6LTS - chains B and D of the 8 polymer chains in the assembly; structure by X-ray diffraction, 3.45 A resolution.

== Chain B ==
Molecule: DNA-directed RNA polymerase subunit alpha
Organism: Thermus thermophilus HB8
Notes: EC 2.7.7.6
UniProtKB: Q5SHR6 (RPOA_THET8); residue numbers follow UniProt; this construct covers 1-315
Amino-acid sequence (315 residues; each row starts with the number of its first residue):
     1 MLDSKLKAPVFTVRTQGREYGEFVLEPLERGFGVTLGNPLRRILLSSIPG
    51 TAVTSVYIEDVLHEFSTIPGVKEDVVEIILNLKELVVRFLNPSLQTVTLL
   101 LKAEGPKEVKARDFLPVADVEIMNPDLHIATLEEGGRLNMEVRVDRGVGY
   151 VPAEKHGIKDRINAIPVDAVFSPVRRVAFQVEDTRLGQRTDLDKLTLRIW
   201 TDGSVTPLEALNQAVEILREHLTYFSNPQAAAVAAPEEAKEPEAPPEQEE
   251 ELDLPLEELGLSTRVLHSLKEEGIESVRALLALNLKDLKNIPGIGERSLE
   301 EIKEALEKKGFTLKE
Disordered / not traced: 1-6, 229-315
Metal / ion sites: Mg2+: D183, D193

== Chain D ==
Molecule: DNA-directed RNA polymerase subunit beta'
Organism: Thermus thermophilus HB8
Notes: EC 2.7.7.6
UniProtKB: Q8RQE8 (RPOC_THET8); numbering as in UniProt (aligned over 1-1524)
Amino-acid sequence (1524 residues; numbered 1 to 1524; the number before each row is that of its first residue):
     1 MKKEVRKVRIALASPEKIRSWSYGEVEKPETINYRTLKPERDGLFDERIF
    51 GPIKDYECACGKYKRQRFEGKVCERCGVEVTKSIVRRYRMGHIELATPAA
   101 HIWFVKDVPSKIGTLLDLSATELEQVLYFSKYIVLDPKGAILNGVPVEKR
   151 QLLTDEEYRELRYGKQETYPLPPGVDALVKDGEEVVKGQELAPGVVSRLD
   201 GVALYRFPRRVRVEYVKKERAGLRLPLAAWVEKEAYKPGEILAELPEPYL
   251 FRAEEEGVVELKELEEGAFLVLRREDEPVATYFLPVGMTPLVVHGEIVEK
   301 GQPLAEAKGLLRMPRQVRAAQVEAEEEGETVYLTLFLEWTEPKDYRVQPH
   351 MNVVVPEGARVEAGDKIVAAIDPEEEVIAEAEGVVHLHEPASILVVKARV
   401 YPFEDDVEVSTGDRVAPGDVLADGGKVKSDVYGRVEVDLVRNVVRVVESY
   451 DIDARMGAEAIQQLLKELDLEALEKELLEEMKHPSRARRAKARKRLEVVR
   501 AFLDSGNRPEWMILEAVPVLPPDLRPMVQVDGGRFATSDLNDLYRRLINR
   551 NNRLKKLLAQGAPEIIIRNEKRMLQEAVDALLDNGRRGAPVTNPGSDRPL
   601 RSLTDILSGKQGRFRQNLLGKRVDYSGRSVIVVGPQLKLHQCGLPKRMAL
   651 ELFKPFLLKKMEEKGIAPNVKAARRMLERQRDIKDEVWDALEEVIHGKVV
   701 LLNRAPTLHRLGIQAFQPVLVEGQSIQLHPLVCEAFNADFDGDQMAVHVP
   751 LSSFAQAEARIQMLSAHNLLSPASGEPLAKPSRDIILGLYYITQVRKEKK
   801 GAGLEFATPEEALAAHERGEVALNAPIKVAGRETSVGRLKYVFANPDEAL
   851 LAVAHGIVDLQDVVTVRYMGKRLETSPGRILFARIVAEAVEDEKVAWELI
   901 QLDVPQEKNSLKDLVYQAFLRLGMEKTARLLDALKYYGFTFSTTSGITIG
   951 IDDAVIPEEKKQYLEEADRKLLQIEQAYEMGFLTDRERYDQILQLWTETT
  1001 EKVTQAVFKNFEENYPFNPLYVMAQSGARGNPQQIRQLCGLRGLMQKPSG
  1051 ETFEVPVRSSFREGLTVLEYFISSHGARKGGADTALRTADSGYLTRKLVD
  1101 VTHEIVVREADCGTTNYISVPLFQPDEVTRSLRLRKRADIEAGLYGRVLA
  1151 REVEVLGVRLEEGRYLSMDDVHLLIKAAEAGEIQEVPVRSPLTCQTRYGV
  1201 CQKCYGYDLSMARPVSIGEAVGIVAAQSIGEPGTQLTMRTFHTGGVAGAA
  1251 DITQGLPRVIELFEARRPKAKAVISEIDGVVRIEETEEKLSVFVESEGFS
  1301 KEYKLPKEARLLVKDGDYVEAGQPLTRGAIDPHQLLEAKGPEAVERYLVE
  1351 EIQKVYRAQGVKLHDKHIEIVVRQMMKYVEVTDPGDSRLLEGQVLEKWDV
  1401 EALNERLIAEGKTPVAWKPLLMGVTKSALSTKSWLSAASFQNTTHVLTEA
  1451 AIAGKKDELIGLKENVILGRLIPAGTGSDFVRFTQVVDQKTLKAIEEARK
  1501 EAVEAKERPAARRGVKREQPGKQA
Disordered / not traced: 1-2, 1238-1251, 1503-1524
Metal / ion sites: Zn2+ site 1: C58, C60, C73, C76; Mg2+ site 1: D739, D741, D743; Mg2+ site 2 near K840 (its only coordinating residue here); Mg2+ site 3: W897, I900; Zn2+ site 2: C1112, C1194, C1201, C1204

== Chain B / chain D interface ==
Pairs across the interface (37; chain B residue first):
  L45(B) with H855(D)
  S46(B) with H855(D)
  H63(B) with E810(D), salt bridge
  F65(B) with P809(D), hydrophobic
  D74(B) with R872(D), salt bridge
  V76(B) with V842(D), hydrophobic
  E77(B) with R867(D), salt bridge; R872(D), salt bridge
  L80(B) with V842(D); A844(D); R867(D)
  N81(B) with R867(D)
  K83(B) with V842(D), hydrogen bond (side chain-backbone); E848(D), salt bridge
  E84(B) with A844(D); N845(D), hydrogen bond; R867(D), salt bridge
  G149(B) with H855(D)
  Y150(B) with F843(D); E848(D), hydrogen bond; A852(D), hydrophobic; H855(D); I857(D), hydrophobic
  P152(B) with I857(D), hydrophobic
  E154(B) with K840(D), salt bridge
  V170(B) with E848(D); L851(D), hydrophobic
  R175(B) with D847(D)
  R176(B) with R884(D); E888(D), salt bridge
  Q180(B) with Y936(D)
  R185(B) with D689(D), salt bridge; E692(D), salt bridge
  Q188(B) with D685(D); E722(D)
  T190(B) with E722(D), hydrogen bond
  R198(B) with E888(D), salt bridge
Interface residues without a listed pair, chain B (26 interface residues in all): D168, S172, F179
Interface residues without a listed pair, chain D (25 interface residues in all): L813, L839, A854

== In short ==
26 residues of chain B and 25 residues of chain D are in contact, with 4 hydrogen bonds and 11 salt bridges.
Polar pairs include H63(B)-E810(D), D74(B)-R872(D) and E77(B)-R867(D). The Mg2+ site is built by D183(B) and
D193(B).
Chain B is DNA-directed RNA polymerase subunit alpha and chain D is DNA-directed RNA polymerase subunit beta',
both from Thermus thermophilus HB8; the structure, Crystal structure of Thermus thermophilus transcription
initiation complex comprising a truncated sigma finger, was determined by X-ray diffraction (same publication
as 6KQD, 6KQE, 6KQF, 6KQG, 6KQH, 6KQL and 6 further entries).
